8ZSZ - chains A and B; structure by electron microscopy, 3.59 A resolution.

[Chain A (and B)]
Protein: Proton-coupled zinc antiporter SLC30A1
Source organism: Homo sapiens
Notes: chain B of this document is another copy of the same molecule, construct and numbering; everything in this record applies to it too
UniProt: Q9Y6M5 (ZNT1_HUMAN); residue numbers follow UniProt; this construct covers 1-507
Amino-acid sequence (507 residues; numbered 1 to 507; the number before each row is that of its first residue):
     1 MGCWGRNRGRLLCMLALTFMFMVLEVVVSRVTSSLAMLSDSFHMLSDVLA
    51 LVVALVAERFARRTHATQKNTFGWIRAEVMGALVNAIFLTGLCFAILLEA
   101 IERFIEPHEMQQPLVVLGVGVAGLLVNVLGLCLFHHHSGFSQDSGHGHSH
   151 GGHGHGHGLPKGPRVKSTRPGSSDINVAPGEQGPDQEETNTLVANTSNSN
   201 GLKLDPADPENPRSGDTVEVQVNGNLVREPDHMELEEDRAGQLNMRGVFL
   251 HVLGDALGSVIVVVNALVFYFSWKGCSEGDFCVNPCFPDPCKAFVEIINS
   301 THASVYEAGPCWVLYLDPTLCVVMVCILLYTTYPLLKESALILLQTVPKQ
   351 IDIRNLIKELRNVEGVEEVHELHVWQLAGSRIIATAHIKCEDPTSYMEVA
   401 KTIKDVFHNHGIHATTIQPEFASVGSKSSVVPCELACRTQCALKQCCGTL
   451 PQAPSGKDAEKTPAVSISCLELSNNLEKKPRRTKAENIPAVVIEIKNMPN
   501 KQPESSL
Not modelled in the structure: 1-4, 136-145, 158-237, 294-305, 422-507
Disulfides: Cys276-Cys282, Cys286-Cys311
Ion coordination: Zn2+ site 1: His43, Asp47, His251, Asp255; Zn2+ site 2: His146, His148 (shared with Glu371(B) of chain B); Zn2+ site 3: His153, His155, His408, His413; Zn2+ site 4: His157 (shared with His370(B) of chain B); Zn2+ site 5: His370 (shared with His157(B) of chain B); Zn2+ site 6: Glu371 (shared with His146(B), His148(B) of chain B)
Swiss-Prot annotation at these positions:
  - region: His146 to Gly158 (6 X 2 AA approximate repeats of H-G)
  - binding site (Zn(2+)): His43, Asp47, His251, Asp255
  - modified residue: Ser506 (Phosphoserine)
  - glycosylation: Asn299 (N-linked (GlcNAc...) asparagine)
  - mutagenesis: Asn299 (N299A: Loss of N-glycosylation. No effect on localization to the plasma membrane. Increased stability at the plasma membrane. No effect on resistance to zinc-induced cytotoxicity)

[How chain A and chain B interact]
Contacting residue pairs - 90 pairs, chain A then chain B:
  Leu35(A) - Ile105(B)  hydrophobic
  Leu35(A) - Glu106(B)
  Ser39(A) - Glu102(B)  hydrogen bond
  Phe42(A) - Leu98(B)
  Leu45(A) - Leu98(B)  hydrophobic
  Leu49(A) - Phe94(B)  hydrophobic
  Gln68(A) - Val347(B)
  Gln68(A) - Arg354(B)  hydrogen bond
  Lys69(A) - Leu341(B)
  Lys69(A) - Thr346(B)  hydrogen bond (backbone-side chain)
  Lys69(A) - Val347(B)  hydrogen bond (backbone-backbone)
  Asn70(A) - Leu344(B)  hydrogen bond (side chain-backbone)
  Asn70(A) - Gln345(B)
  Asn70(A) - Thr346(B)
  Thr71(A) - Leu372(B)
  Thr71(A) - His373(B)
  Thr71(A) - Val374(B)  hydrogen bond (side chain-backbone)
  Phe72(A) - Gln345(B)
  Phe72(A) - His373(B)
  Phe72(A) - Trp375(B)
  Trp74(A) - Leu344(B)  hydrophobic
  Arg76(A) - Leu343(B)
  Arg76(A) - Leu344(B)
  Arg76(A) - Gln345(B)
  Ala77(A) - Leu344(B)
  Met80(A) - Ala340(B)
  Met80(A) - Leu344(B)  hydrophobic
  Leu83(A) - Leu83(B)  hydrophobic
  Val84(A) - Ile87(B)  hydrophobic
  Ile87(A) - Val84(B)  hydrophobic
  Ile87(A) - Ile87(B)  hydrophobic
  Phe94(A) - Leu49(B)  hydrophobic
  Leu98(A) - Phe42(B)  hydrophobic
  Leu98(A) - Leu45(B)  hydrophobic
  Glu102(A) - Ser39(B)  hydrogen bond
  Ile105(A) - Leu35(B)  hydrophobic
  Glu106(A) - Leu35(B)
  His146(A) - Glu371(B)  salt bridge
  His146(A) - His373(B)  hydrogen bond
  His148(A) - Glu371(B)  salt bridge
  His148(A) - His373(B)  hydrogen bond
  His157(A) - His370(B)  hydrogen bond
  His157(A) - Glu420(B)  salt bridge
  Cys291(A) - Cys291(B)  disulfide
  Ala340(A) - Met80(B)
  Leu341(A) - Lys69(B)
  Leu343(A) - Arg76(B)
  Leu343(A) - Leu343(B)  hydrophobic
  Leu344(A) - Asn70(B)  hydrogen bond (backbone-side chain)
  Leu344(A) - Trp74(B)  hydrophobic
  Leu344(A) - Arg76(B)
  Leu344(A) - Ala77(B)
  Leu344(A) - Met80(B)  hydrophobic
  Gln345(A) - Asn70(B)
  Gln345(A) - Phe72(B)
  Gln345(A) - Arg76(B)
  Gln345(A) - Gln345(B)
  Gln345(A) - Trp375(B)
  Thr346(A) - Lys69(B)  hydrogen bond (side chain-backbone)
  Thr346(A) - Asn70(B)
  Val347(A) - Gln68(B)
  Val347(A) - Lys69(B)
  His370(A) - His157(B)  hydrogen bond
  Glu371(A) - His146(B)  salt bridge
  Glu371(A) - His148(B)  salt bridge
  Leu372(A) - Thr71(B)
  His373(A) - Thr71(B)
  His373(A) - Phe72(B)
  His373(A) - His146(B)  hydrogen bond
  His373(A) - His148(B)  hydrogen bond
  Val374(A) - Thr71(B)  hydrogen bond (backbone-side chain)
  Trp375(A) - Phe72(B)
  Trp375(A) - Gln345(B)
  His387(A) - Thr415(B)
  His387(A) - Thr416(B)
  Tyr396(A) - Pro419(B)
  Tyr396(A) - Phe421(B)  hydrophobic
  Thr415(A) - His387(B)
  Thr416(A) - His387(B)
  Thr416(A) - Thr416(B)
  Ile417(A) - Gln418(B)
  Gln418(A) - Thr415(B)
  Gln418(A) - Thr416(B)
  Gln418(A) - Ile417(B)  hydrogen bond (side chain-backbone)
  Pro419(A) - Tyr396(B)
  Pro419(A) - Pro419(B)
  Glu420(A) - His157(B)  salt bridge
  Phe421(A) - Tyr396(B)  hydrophobic
  Phe421(A) - Met397(B)  hydrophobic
  Phe421(A) - Phe421(B)  hydrophobic
Also at the interface, not in a pair above, chain A (58 interface residues in all): Leu38, Gly73, Phe88, Gly91, Ile101, Lys292, Asp352, Ile353, Arg354, Thr385
Also at the interface, not in a pair above, chain B (60 interface residues in all): Leu38, Gly73, Phe88, Gly91, Ile101, Lys292, Asp352, Ile353, Thr385, Lys404
Disulfides between the chains: Cys291(A)-Cys291(B)

[Overview]
Chain A and chain B form an interface of 58 and 60 residues respectively, with 1 disulfide bond, 17 hydrogen
bonds and 6 salt bridges. Polar pairs include His146(A)-Glu371(B), His148(A)-Glu371(B) and
His157(A)-Glu420(B).
Both chains are Proton-coupled zinc antiporter SLC30A1 (Homo sapiens). Entry 8ZSZ (Cryo-EM structure of human
ZnT1, in the presence of zinc) was determined by electron microscopy together with 8ZSB from the same study.
